PDB entry 3L4G | X-ray diffraction, 3.30 A resolution | chains B and D of the 4 polymer chains in the assembly

Chain B (and D):
Name: Phenylalanyl-tRNA synthetase beta chain
From: Homo sapiens
Notes: EC 6.1.1.20; chain D of this document is another copy of the same molecule, construct and numbering; everything in this record applies to it too
Reference sequence: Q9NSD9 (SYFB_HUMAN); residues 1-589 here = UniProt positions 1-589
Amino-acid sequence (589 residues; row label = number of the first residue in the row):
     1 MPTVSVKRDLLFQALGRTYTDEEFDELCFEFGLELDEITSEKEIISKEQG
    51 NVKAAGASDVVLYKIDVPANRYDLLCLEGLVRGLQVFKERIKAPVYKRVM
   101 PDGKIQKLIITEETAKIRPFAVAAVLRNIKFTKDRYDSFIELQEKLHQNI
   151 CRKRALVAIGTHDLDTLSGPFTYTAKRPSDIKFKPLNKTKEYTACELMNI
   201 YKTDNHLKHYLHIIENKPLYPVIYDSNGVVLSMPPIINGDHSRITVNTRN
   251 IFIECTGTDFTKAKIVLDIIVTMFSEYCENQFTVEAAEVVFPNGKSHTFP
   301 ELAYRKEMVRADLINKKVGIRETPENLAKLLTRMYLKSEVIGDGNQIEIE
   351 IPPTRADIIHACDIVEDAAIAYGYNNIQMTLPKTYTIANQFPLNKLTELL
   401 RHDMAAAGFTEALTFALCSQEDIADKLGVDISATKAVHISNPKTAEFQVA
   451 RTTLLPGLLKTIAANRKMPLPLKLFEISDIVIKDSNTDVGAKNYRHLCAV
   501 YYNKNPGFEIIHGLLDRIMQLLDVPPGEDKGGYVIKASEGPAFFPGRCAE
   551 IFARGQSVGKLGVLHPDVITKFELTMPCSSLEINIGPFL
Curated features (UniProtKB/Swiss-Prot):
  - binding site (Mg(2+)): Asp357, Asp363, Glu366, Asp367
  - natural variant: Cys76 (C76R: In RILDBC1), Phe252 (F252S: In RILDBC1), Thr256 (T256M: In RILDBC1), Lys262 (K262E: In RILDBC1), Glu285 (E285K: In RILDBC1), Arg305 (R305Q: In RILDBC1), Arg401 (R401Q: In RILDBC1), Thr461 (T461P: In RILDBC1), Ile585 (V585I: this construct carries the variant)

How chain B and chain D interact:
Contacting residue pairs (10):
  Pro382(B) with Tyr385(D)
  Lys383(B) with Tyr385(D), hydrogen bond (side chain-backbone)
  Thr384(B) with Tyr385(D)
  Tyr385(B) with Pro382(D); Lys383(D); Thr384(D)
  His402(B) with His402(D)
  Ala405(B) with Ala406(D)
  Ala406(B) with Ala405(D); Ala406(D), hydrophobic
Other interface residues (no listed pair), chain B (8 interface residues in all): Leu381
Other interface residues (no listed pair), chain D (8 interface residues in all): Leu381

Summary:
The chain B/chain D interface involves 8 residues from each chain; the contacts include 1 hydrogen bond. The
hydrogen-bonded pair is Lys383(B)-Tyr385(D). UniProt lists 4 Mg2+-binding residues on chain B.
Both chains are Phenylalanyl-tRNA synthetase beta chain (Homo sapiens). Entry 3L4G (Crystal structure of Homo
Sapiens cytoplasmic Phenylalanyl-tRNA synthetase) was determined by X-ray diffraction.
